PDB entry 3OY5 | X-ray diffraction, 2.31 A resolution | chains U and P

Chain U:
Name: Urokinase-type plasminogen activator
From: Homo sapiens
Notes: EC 3.4.21.73; fragment: c-terminal domain
UniProtKB: P00749 (UROK_HUMAN); the construct lacks a stretch of the UniProt sequence and is renumbered around it, so the offset changes along the chain: 16-37 = UniProt 179-200; 38-60 = UniProt 205-227; 63-97 = UniProt 234-268; 98-110 = UniProt 271-283; 5 more segments
Chain sequence (253 residues; each row starts with the number of its first residue; note: 1 number in that range is skipped by the numbering (no residue carries it; nothing is unmodelled there); a row labelled like 37A-37D holds insertion residues (37A, then the next letters in order)):
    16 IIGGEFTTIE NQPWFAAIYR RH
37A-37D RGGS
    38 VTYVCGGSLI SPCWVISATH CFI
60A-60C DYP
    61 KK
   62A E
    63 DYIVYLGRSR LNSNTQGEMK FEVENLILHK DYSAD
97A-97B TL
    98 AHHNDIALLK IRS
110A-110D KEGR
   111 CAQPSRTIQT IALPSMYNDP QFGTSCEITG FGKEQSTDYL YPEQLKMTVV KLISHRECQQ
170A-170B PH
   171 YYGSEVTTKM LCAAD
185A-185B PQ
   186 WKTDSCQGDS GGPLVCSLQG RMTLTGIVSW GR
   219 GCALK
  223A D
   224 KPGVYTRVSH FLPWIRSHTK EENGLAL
Disordered / not traced: 97, 246-250
Disulfides: Cys42-Cys58, Cys50-Cys111, Cys136-Cys201, Cys168-Cys182, Cys191-Cys220
Sequence notes: engineered mutation Ala122 (Cys299 in P00749), Gln145 (Asn322 in P00749)
Curated features (UniProtKB/Swiss-Prot):
  - active site (Charge relay system): His57, Asp102, Ser195
  - modified residue: Ser146 (Phosphoserine)

Chain P:
Name: MH027
Chain sequence (23 residues; each row starts with the number of its first residue):
    1G M
    1F G
    1E S
    1D A
    1C D
    1B G
    1A A
     1 CSWRGLENHA MCGAAG
Disordered / not traced: 1G, 1F, 1E, 1D, 13-16
Disulfides: Cys1-Cys12

Interface between chain U and chain P:
Residue-residue contacts (40):
  Arg35(U) - Asn8(P)  hydrogen bond
  Val41(U) - Glu7(P)
  Val41(U) - Asn8(P)
  His57(U) - Gly5(P)  hydrogen bond (side chain-backbone)
  His57(U) - Glu7(P)  salt bridge
  His57(U) - His9(P)  hydrogen bond (backbone-side chain)
  Cys58(U) - Asn8(P)  hydrogen bond (backbone-side chain)
  Ile60(U) - His9(P)
  Asp60A(U) - Asn8(P)
  Asp60A(U) - His9(P)  salt bridge
  Asp60A(U) - Ala10(P)  hydrogen bond (side chain-backbone)
  Tyr60B(U) - Asn8(P)
  Tyr60B(U) - Ala10(P)
  Tyr64(U) - Asn8(P)  hydrogen bond
  Leu97B(U) - Trp3(P)  hydrophobic
  His99(U) - Gly5(P)  hydrogen bond (side chain-backbone)
  Ser146(U) - Asp1C(P)
  Thr147(U) - Asp1C(P)
  Asp189(U) - Arg4(P)  salt bridge
  Ser190(U) - Arg4(P)  hydrogen bond
  Cys191(U) - Arg4(P)
  Gln192(U) - Cys1(P)
  Gln192(U) - Ser2(P)
  Gln192(U) - Trp3(P)
  Gln192(U) - Arg4(P)
  Gln192(U) - Glu7(P)
  Gly193(U) - Glu7(P)  hydrogen bond (backbone-side chain)
  Ser195(U) - Arg4(P)
  Ser195(U) - Gly5(P)
  Ser195(U) - Glu7(P)  hydrogen bond
  Val213(U) - Arg4(P)
  Ser214(U) - Arg4(P)
  Ser214(U) - Gly5(P)  hydrogen bond (backbone-backbone)
  Trp215(U) - Arg4(P)
  Gly216(U) - Trp3(P)
  Gly216(U) - Arg4(P)
  Gly219(U) - Trp3(P)
  Gly219(U) - Arg4(P)  hydrogen bond (backbone-side chain)
  Cys220(U) - Arg4(P)
  Gly226(U) - Arg4(P)
Other interface residues (no listed pair), chain U (31 interface residues in all): Cys42, Lys143, Asp194, Arg217, Pro225, Tyr228
Other interface residues (no listed pair), chain P (11 interface residues in all): Leu6

Summary:
31 residues of chain U and 11 residues of chain P are in contact, with 12 hydrogen bonds and 3 salt bridges.
Polar pairs include His57(U)-Glu7(P), Asp60A(U)-His9(P) and Asp189(U)-Arg4(P). From UniProt: 3 active-site
residues on chain U.
Here chain U is Urokinase-type plasminogen activator (Homo sapiens) and chain P is MH027. Entry 3OY5 (The
crystal structure of uPA complex with peptide inhibitor MH027 at pH7.4) was determined by X-ray diffraction
together with 3OX7 and 3OY6 from the same study.
